PDB entry 6YT0 | X-ray diffraction, 2.85 A resolution | chain B

[Chain B]
Protein: Mg-chelatase subunit ChlH
From: Synechocystis sp. PCC 6803 substr. Kazusa
Reference sequence: P73020 (P73020_SYNY3); numbering as in UniProt (aligned over 1-1331)
Sequence (1351 residues; numbered -19 to 1331; the number before each row is that of its first residue; numbers below 1 keep their minus sign (Met-19 is residue -19)):
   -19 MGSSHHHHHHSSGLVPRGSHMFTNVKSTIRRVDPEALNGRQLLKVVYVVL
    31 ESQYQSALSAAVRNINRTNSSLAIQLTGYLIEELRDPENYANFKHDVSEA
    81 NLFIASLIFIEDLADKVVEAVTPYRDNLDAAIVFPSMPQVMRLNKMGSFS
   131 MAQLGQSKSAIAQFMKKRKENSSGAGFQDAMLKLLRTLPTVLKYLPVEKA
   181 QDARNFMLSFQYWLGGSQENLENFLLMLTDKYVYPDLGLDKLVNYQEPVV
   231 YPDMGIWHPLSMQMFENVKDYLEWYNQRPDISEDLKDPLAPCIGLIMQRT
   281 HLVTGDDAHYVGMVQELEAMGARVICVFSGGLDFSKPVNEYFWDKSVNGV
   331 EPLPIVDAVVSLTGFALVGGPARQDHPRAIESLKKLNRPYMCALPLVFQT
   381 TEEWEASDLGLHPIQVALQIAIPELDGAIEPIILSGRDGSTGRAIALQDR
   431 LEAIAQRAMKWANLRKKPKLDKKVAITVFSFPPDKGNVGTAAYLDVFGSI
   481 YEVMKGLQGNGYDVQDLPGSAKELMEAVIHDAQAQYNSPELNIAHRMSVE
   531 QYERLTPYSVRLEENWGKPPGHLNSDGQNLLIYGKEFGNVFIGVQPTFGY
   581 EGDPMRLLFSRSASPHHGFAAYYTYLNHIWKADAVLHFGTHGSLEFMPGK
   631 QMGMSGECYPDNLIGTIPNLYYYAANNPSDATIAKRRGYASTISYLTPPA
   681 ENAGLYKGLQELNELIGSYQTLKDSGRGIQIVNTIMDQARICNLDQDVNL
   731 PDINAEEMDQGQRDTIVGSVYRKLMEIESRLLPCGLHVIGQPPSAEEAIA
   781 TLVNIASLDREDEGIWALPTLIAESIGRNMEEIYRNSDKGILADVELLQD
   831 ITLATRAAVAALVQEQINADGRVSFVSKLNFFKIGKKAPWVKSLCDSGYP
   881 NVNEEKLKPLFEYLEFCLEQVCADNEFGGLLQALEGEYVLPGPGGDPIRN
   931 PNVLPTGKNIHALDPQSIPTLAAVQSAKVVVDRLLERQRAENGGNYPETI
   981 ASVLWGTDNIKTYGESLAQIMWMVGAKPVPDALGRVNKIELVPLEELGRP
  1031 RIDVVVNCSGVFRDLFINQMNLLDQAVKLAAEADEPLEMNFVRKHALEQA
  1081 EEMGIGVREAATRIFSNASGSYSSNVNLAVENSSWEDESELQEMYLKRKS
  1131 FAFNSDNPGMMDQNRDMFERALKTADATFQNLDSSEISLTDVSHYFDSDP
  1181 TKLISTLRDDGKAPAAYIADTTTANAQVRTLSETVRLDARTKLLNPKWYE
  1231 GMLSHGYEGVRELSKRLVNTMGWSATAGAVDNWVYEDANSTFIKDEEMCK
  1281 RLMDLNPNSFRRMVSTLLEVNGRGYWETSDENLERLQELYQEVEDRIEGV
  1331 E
Not modelled in the structure: -19 to 0, 133-158, 220-231, 325-331, 350-352, 379-391, 413-424, 465-469, 579-593, 621-624, 627-644, 860-867, 1331
Differences from the reference sequence: initiating methionine (-19); expression tag (-18 to 0); engineered mutation Asp660 (Glu in P73020)
Reported in the primary citation:
  - mutagenesis - E660D (Kd = 3.05 uM), R667A (Kd 9.26 uM), T987A, D988A, K991A (Kd 4.53 uM), S1039A, V1041A, K1129A: decreased binding to DIX
  - mutagenesis - Y653T, T987A, D988A, K991A, S1039A, V1041A, S1103A, K1129A, S1178A: decreased catalytic activity
  - mutagenesis - D1177A: increased catalytic activity
  - mutagenesis - E625D, E625H, E625K, E625Q, R667A, R667E, R667K: abolished catalytic activity
  - mutagenesis - H1174V: unchanged catalytic activity
  - mutagenesis - E625D (Kd=0.91+/-0.40 uM), Y653T (Kd=2.15+/-1.40 uM), H1174V (Kd= 0.77), D1177A: unchanged binding to DIX

[In short]
The paper reports that Y653T, T987A and D988A, among others, reduce catalytic activity; E660D, R667A and
T987A, among others, reduce binding to DIX; 19 substitutions were tested in all.
Chain B is Mg-chelatase subunit ChlH (Synechocystis sp. PCC 6803 substr. Kazusa); the structure, Magnesium
chelatase H subunit (ChlH) E660D variant from Synechocystis sp.PCC6803, was determined by X-ray diffraction
together with 6YS9, 6YSG, 6YTJ and 6YTN from the same study.
